PDB entry 8FAK | electron microscopy, 3.22 A resolution | chains A and H of the 6 polymer chains in the assembly

== Chain A ==
Protein: Primosomal replication protein N
From: Escherichia coli (strain K12)
UniProt: P07013 (PRIB_ECOLI); numbering as in UniProt (aligned over 1-104)
Amino-acid sequence (104 residues; numbered 1 to 104; the number before each row is that of its first residue):
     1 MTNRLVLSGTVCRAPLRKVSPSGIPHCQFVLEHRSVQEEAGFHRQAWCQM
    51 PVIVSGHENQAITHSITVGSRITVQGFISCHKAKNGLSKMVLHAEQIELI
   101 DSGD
Disordered / not traced: 1, 85-86, 101-104
UniProt features mapped onto this chain:
  - motif: Lys-82 to Lys-89 (L45 loop)
Reported in the primary citation:
  - mutagenesis - R44A (100-fold): decreased catalytic activity with Primosomal protein N' (chain H)

== Chain H ==
Protein: Primosomal protein N'
From: Escherichia coli (strain K12)
Notes: EC 3.6.4.-
UniProt: P17888 (PRIA_ECOLI); residues 1-732 here = UniProt positions 1-732
Amino-acid sequence (732 residues; each row starts with the number of its first residue):
     1 MPVAHVALPVPLPRTFDYLLPEGMTVKAGCRVRVPFGKQQERIGIVVSVS
    51 DASELPLNELKAVVEVLDSEPVFTHSVWRLLLWAADYYHHPIGDVLFHAL
   101 PILLRQGRPAANAPMWYWFATEQGQAVDLNSLKRSPKQQQALAALRQGKI
   151 WRDQVATLEFNDAALQALRKKGLCDLASETPEFSDWRTNYAVSGERLRLN
   201 TEQATAVGAIHSAADTFSAWLLAGVTGSGKTEVYLSVLENVLAQGKQALV
   251 MVPEIGLTPQTIARFRERFNAPVEVLHSGLNDSERLSAWLKAKNGEAAIV
   301 IGTRSALFTPFKNLGVIVIDEEHDSSYKQQEGWRYHARDLAVYRAHSEQI
   351 PIILGSATPALETLCNVQQKKYRLLRLTRRAGNARPAIQHVLDLKGQKVQ
   401 AGLAPALITRMRQHLQADNQVILFLNRRGFAPALLCHDCGWIAECPRCDH
   451 YYTLHQAQHHLRCHHCDSQRPVPRQCPSCGSTHLVPVGLGTEQLEQTLAP
   501 LFPGVPISRIDRDTTSRKGALEQQLAEVHRGGARILIGTQMLAKGHHFPD
   551 VTLVALLDVDGALFSADFRSAERFAQLYTQVAGRAGRAGKQGEVVLQTHH
   601 PEHPLLQTLLYKGYDAFAEQALAERRMMQLPPWTSHVIVRAEDHNNQHAP
   651 LFLQQLRNLILSSPLADEKLWVLGPVPALAPKRGGRWRWQILLQHPSRVR
   701 LQHIINGTLALINTIPDSRKVKWVLDVDPIEG
Disordered / not traced: 1, 112-199
Ion coordination: Zn2+ site 1: Cys-436, Cys-439, Cys-476, Cys-479; Zn2+ site 2: Cys-445, Cys-448, Cys-463, Cys-466
Reported in the primary citation:
  - mutagenesis - D438A (95.0 +/- 1.9%), D438A/T482A/H483A (95.8 +/- 3.1%), T482A (91.3 +/- 6.5%), H483A (92.2 +/- 3.7%): unchanged binding to replication fork
  - mutagenesis - D438A, T482A, H483A: decreased catalytic activity with Primosomal replication protein N (chain A)

== Interface between chain A and chain H ==
Residue-residue contacts - 8 pairs, chain A then chain H:
  Phe-42(A) / Thr-482(H)
  Arg-44(A) / Asp-438(H)  salt bridge
  Arg-44(A) / Cys-479(H)
  Arg-44(A) / Gly-480(H)
  Arg-44(A) / Ser-481(H)
  Gln-45(A) / Ser-478(H)
  Gln-45(A) / Cys-479(H)  hydrogen bond (backbone-backbone)
  Trp-47(A) / Asp-438(H)
Other interface residues (no listed pair), chain A (5 interface residues in all): His-43
Other interface residues (no listed pair), chain H (8 interface residues in all): Cys-439, Gln-475
The authors on this interface:
  - interface residues, chain A: Arg-44(A)
  - hot spots on chain A (mutagenesis) - R44A: decreased binding to Primosomal protein N' (chain H)
  - interface residues, chain H: Asp-438(H), Ser-481(H), Thr-482(H)
  - hot spots on chain H (mutagenesis) - D438A, T482A, H483A: decreased binding to Primosomal replication protein N (chain A)

== Summary ==
The interface between chain A and chain H involves 5 residues on one side and 8 on the other, with 1 hydrogen
bond and 1 salt bridge. Polar contacts include Arg-44(A)/Asp-438(H) and Gln-45(A)/Cys-479(H). The paper
reports that D438A, T482A and H483A of chain H reduce catalytic activity with Primosomal replication protein N
(chain A); interface residues Arg-44(A) and Asp-438(H) among others; 5 substitutions were tested in all.
Chain A is Primosomal replication protein N and chain H is Primosomal protein N', both from Escherichia coli
(strain K12); the structure, DNA replication fork binding triggers structural changes in the PriA DNA helicase
that regulate the PriA-PriB ..., was determined by electron microscopy.
